6W6I - chains A and B of the 7 polymer chains in the assembly; structure by electron microscopy, 3.50 A resolution.

[Chain A (and B)]
Protein: Chaperone protein ClpB
Source organism: Mycobacterium tuberculosis
Notes: chain B of this document is another copy of the same molecule, construct and numbering; everything in this record applies to it too
UniProtKB: P9WPD0 (CLPB_MYCTO); residues 1-848 here = UniProt positions 1-848
Amino-acid sequence (848 residues; numbered 1 to 848; the number before each row is that of its first residue):
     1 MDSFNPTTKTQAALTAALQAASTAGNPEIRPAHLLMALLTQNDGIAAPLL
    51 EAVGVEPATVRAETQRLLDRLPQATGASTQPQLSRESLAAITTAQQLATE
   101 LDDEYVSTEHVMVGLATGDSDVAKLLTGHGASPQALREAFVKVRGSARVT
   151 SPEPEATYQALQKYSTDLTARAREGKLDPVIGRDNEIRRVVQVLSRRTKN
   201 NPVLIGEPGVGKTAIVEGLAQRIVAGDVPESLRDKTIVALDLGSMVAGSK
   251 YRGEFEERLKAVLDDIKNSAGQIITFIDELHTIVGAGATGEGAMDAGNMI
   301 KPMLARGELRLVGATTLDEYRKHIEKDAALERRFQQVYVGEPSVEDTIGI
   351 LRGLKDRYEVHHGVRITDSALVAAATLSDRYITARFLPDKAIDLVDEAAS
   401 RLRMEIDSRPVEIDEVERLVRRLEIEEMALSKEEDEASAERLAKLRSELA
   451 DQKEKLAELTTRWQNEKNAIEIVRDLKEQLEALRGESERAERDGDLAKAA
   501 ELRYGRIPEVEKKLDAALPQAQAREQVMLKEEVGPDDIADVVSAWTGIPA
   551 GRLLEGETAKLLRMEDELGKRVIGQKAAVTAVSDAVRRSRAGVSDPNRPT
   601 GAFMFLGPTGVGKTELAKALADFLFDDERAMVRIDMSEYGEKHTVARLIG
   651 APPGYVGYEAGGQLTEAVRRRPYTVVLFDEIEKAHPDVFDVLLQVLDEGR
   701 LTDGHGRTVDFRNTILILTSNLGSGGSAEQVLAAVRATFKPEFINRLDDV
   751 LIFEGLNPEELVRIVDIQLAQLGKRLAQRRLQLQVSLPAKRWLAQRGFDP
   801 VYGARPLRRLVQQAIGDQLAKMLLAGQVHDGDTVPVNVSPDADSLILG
Not modelled in the structure: 1-158, 289-295, 470-529, 846-848 (chain B: 1-158, 289-294, 470-529, 846-848)
Ligand contacts:
  - ATP-gamma-S (AGS; phosphothiophosphoric acid-adenylate ester), molecule 1: Pro179, Val180, Ile181, Pro208, Gly209, Val210, Gly211, Lys212, Thr213, Ala214, Ile350, Leu354, Pro388, Asp389, Ile392
  - ATP-gamma-S (AGS), molecule 2: Arg571, Val572, Ile573, Thr609, Gly610, Val611, Gly612, Lys613, Thr614, Glu615, Glu680, Asn721, Leu756, Ile764, Gln768, Ala804, Arg805, Arg808
UniProt features mapped onto this chain:
  - binding site (ATP): Gly206 to Thr213, Gly607 to Thr614
Reported in the primary citation:
  - mutagenesis - L18R, S22R, L88R, T92R: unchanged catalytic activity (ATP hydrolysis)
  - mutagenesis - R365A, D368R, E434K, E436R: unchanged catalytic activity (ClpB ATPase activity)
  - mutagenesis - R422A: abolished catalytic activity on refold a protein substrate
  - mutagenesis - L18R, L88R, R365A, D368R, E436R, L496A, Y504A: abolished catalytic activity
  - mutagenesis - E434K: decreased catalytic activity on aggregated luciferase reactivation
  - mutagenesis - Q11R, T15R: abolished expression
  - mutagenesis - S22R, T92R: decreased catalytic activity on aggregate luciferase reactivation
  - mutagenesis - R503A: unchanged catalytic activity

[Interface between chain A and chain B]
Residue-residue contacts (124; chain A residue first):
  Asp178(A) with Arg197(B), salt bridge
  Pro208(A) with Ala328(B)
  Gly209(A) with Arg332(B)
  Gly243(A) with Lys260(B)
  Ser244(A) with Lys260(B)
  Val246(A) with Glu256(B)
  Ala247(A) with Gly253(B)
  Gly248(A) with Gly253(B); Glu257(B)
  Ser249(A) with Arg252(B)
  Lys250(A) with Tyr251(B); Arg252(B); Glu254(B), salt bridge
  Tyr251(A) with Arg252(B), hydrogen bond (backbone-side chain)
  Arg252(A) with Arg252(B)
  Phe255(A) with Arg252(B)
  Glu256(A) with Arg252(B), salt bridge
  Glu279(A) with Lys301(B)
  Thr282(A) with Asn298(B)
  Gly287(A) with Arg252(B), hydrogen bond (backbone-side chain)
  Tyr358(A) with Arg197(B)
  His361(A) with Arg197(B)
  His362(A) with Ser195(B)
  Arg385(A) with Lys199(B); Glu331(B); Arg332(B), hydrogen bond (side chain-backbone); Phe334(B), hydrogen bond (side chain-backbone); Gln335(B)
  Asp389(A) with Arg332(B), salt bridge
  Asp393(A) with Arg196(B), salt bridge; Lys199(B), salt bridge; Gln335(B), hydrogen bond
  Asp396(A) with Arg196(B), salt bridge; Arg197(B), hydrogen bond (side chain-backbone); Thr198(B), hydrogen bond (side chain-backbone)
  Glu397(A) with Arg189(B), salt bridge; Val193(B); Arg196(B), salt bridge; Gln335(B)
  Ser400(A) with Gln192(B), hydrogen bond (side chain-backbone); Ser195(B)
  Arg401(A) with Gln192(B), hydrogen bond
  Met404(A) with Val191(B), hydrophobic; Pro229(B), hydrophobic
  Asp407(A) with Glu230(B)
  Val411(A) with Arg188(B)
  Asp414(A) with Arg188(B), salt bridge
  Arg418(A) with Arg222(B); Asp227(B)
  Arg422(A) with Ile181(B); Gly182(B)
  Glu426(A) with Gly349(B); Arg352(B), salt bridge
  Leu430(A) with Asp368(B)
  Glu433(A) with Arg365(B), salt bridge; Thr367(B); Asp368(B), hydrogen bond (side chain-backbone)
  Glu434(A) with Arg365(B), salt bridge
  Asp435(A) with Ser369(B)
  Arg441(A) with Arg352(B); Asp368(B), salt bridge; Ser369(B); Val372(B)
  Thr609(A) with Asn745(B), hydrogen bond
  Lys618(A) with Glu698(B), salt bridge
  Arg629(A) with Asp379(B), salt bridge
  Arg633(A) with Glu698(B), salt bridge; Arg700(B)
  Asp635(A) with Gln694(B); Arg700(B), salt bridge
  Ser637(A) with Asp690(B), hydrogen bond (side chain-backbone); Val691(B); Gln694(B), hydrogen bond
  Glu638(A) with Ile649(B); Gln694(B), hydrogen bond; Thr702(B)
  Glu641(A) with Lys642(B)
  His643(A) with Pro652(B); Tyr655(B)
  Ala646(A) with Pro653(B)
  Arg647(A) with Thr702(B), hydrogen bond (side chain-backbone); Asp703(B), hydrogen bond (side chain-backbone)
  Tyr655(A) with Gly654(B)
  Val656(A) with Tyr658(B), hydrophobic
  Gly657(A) with Pro653(B); Gly654(B)
  Glu659(A) with Arg321(B), hydrogen bond (backbone-side chain)
  Ala660(A) with Arg321(B), hydrogen bond (backbone-side chain)
  Gln663(A) with Thr702(B); Gly704(B); Gly706(B)
  Glu666(A) with Arg321(B), salt bridge
  Arg669(A) with Arg321(B); Glu325(B), salt bridge
  Arg670(A) with Leu317(B); Arg321(B)
  Arg671(A) with Tyr338(B)
  Glu680(A) with Leu693(B); Arg746(B), salt bridge
  Lys683(A) with Asp690(B); Glu742(B), salt bridge
  Arg707(A) with Glu325(B)
  Asn721(A) with Glu742(B), hydrogen bond
  Arg775(A) with Val593(B); Ser594(B); Asp595(B), salt bridge; Pro596(B)
  Arg779(A) with Ala591(B), hydrogen bond (side chain-backbone)
  Tyr802(A) with Pro741(B); Ile744(B); Asn745(B), hydrogen bond (backbone-side chain)
  Arg805(A) with Asp697(B), salt bridge; Asn745(B)
  Arg808(A) with Arg598(B)
  Arg809(A) with Asn745(B), hydrogen bond (side chain-backbone); Leu747(B); Asp748(B)
  Gln812(A) with Arg588(B), hydrogen bond; Arg598(B)
  Gly816(A) with Val593(B)
  Asp817(A) with Asp584(B)
  Ala820(A) with Arg588(B)
  Lys821(A) with Leu562(B)
  Leu824(A) with Leu562(B), hydrophobic
Also at the interface, not in a pair above, chain A (90 interface residues in all): Glu254, His281, Glu319, Arg357, Glu415, Ala544, Trp545, Thr644, Ala651, Gly661, Leu772, Gln778, Pro806, Leu823
Also at the interface, not in a pair above, chain B (89 interface residues in all): Asp295, Lys322, Asp327, Ala329, Arg333, Thr376, Arg552, Leu553, Thr558, Arg587, His643, Glu659, Leu701

[Overview]
90 residues of chain A face 89 of chain B across their interface; the contacts include 23 hydrogen bonds and
24 salt bridges. Polar contacts include Asp178(A)-Arg197(B), Lys250(A)-Glu254(B) and Glu256(A)-Arg252(B). From
the paper: L18R, L88R and R365A of chain A, among others, abolish catalytic activity; Q11R and T15R of chain A
abolish expression; 14 substitutions were tested in all.
Both chains are Chaperone protein ClpB (Mycobacterium tuberculosis). Entry 6W6I (The Mycobacterium
tuberculosis ClpB disaggregase hexamer structure in conformation T in the presence of DnaK chaperone ...) was
determined by electron microscopy together with 6W6H, 6W6J and 6W6G from the same study.
